6H39 - chains Q and R of the 28 polymer chains in the assembly; structure by X-ray diffraction, 2.50 A resolution.

[Chain Q]
Name: Proteasome subunit alpha type-4
From: Saccharomyces cerevisiae (strain ATCC 204508 / S288c)
Notes: EC 3.4.25.1
UniProtKB: P40303 (PSA4_YEAST); residues -1 to 252 here correspond to UniProt positions 1-254 (UniProt number = residue number + 2)
Sequence (254 residues; each row starts with the number of its first residue; numbers below 1 keep their minus sign (Met-1 is residue -1)):
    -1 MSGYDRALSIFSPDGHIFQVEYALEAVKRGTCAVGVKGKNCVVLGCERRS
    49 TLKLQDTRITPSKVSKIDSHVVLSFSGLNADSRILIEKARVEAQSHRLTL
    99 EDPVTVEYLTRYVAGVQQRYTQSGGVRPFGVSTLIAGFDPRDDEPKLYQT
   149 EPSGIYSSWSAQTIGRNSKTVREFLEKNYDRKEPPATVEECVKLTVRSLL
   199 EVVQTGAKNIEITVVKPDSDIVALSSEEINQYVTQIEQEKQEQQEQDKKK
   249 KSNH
Not modelled in the structure: -1 to 0, 241-252
Curated features (UniProtKB/Swiss-Prot):
  - modified residue: Thr58 (Phosphothreonine)

[Chain R]
Name: Proteasome subunit alpha type-5
From: Saccharomyces cerevisiae (strain ATCC 204508 / S288c)
Notes: EC 3.4.25.1
UniProtKB: P32379 (PSA5_YEAST); residues -7 to 252 here correspond to UniProt positions 1-260 (UniProt number = residue number + 8)
Sequence (260 residues; each row starts with the number of its first residue; numbers below 1 keep their minus sign (Met-7 is residue -7)):
    -7 MFLTRSEYDRGVSTFSPEGRLFQVEYSLEAIKLGSTAIGIATKEGVVLGV
    43 EKRATSPLLESDSIEKIVEIDRHIGCAMSGLTADARSMIEHARTAAVTHN
    93 LYYDEDINVESLTQSVCDLALRFGEGASGEERLMSRPFGVALLIAGHDAD
   143 DGYQLFHAEPSGTFYRYNAKAIGSGSEGAQAELLNEWHSSLTLKEAELLV
   193 LKILKQVMEEKLDENNAQLSCITKQDGFKIYDNEKTAELIKELKEKEAAE
   243 SPEEADVEMS
Not modelled in the structure: -7 to 0, 118-124, 243-252

[Chain Q / chain R interface]
Pairs across the interface (62):
  Asp3(Q) - Glu117(R)
  Arg4(Q) - Asp1(R)
  Arg4(Q) - Glu117(R)
  Ala5(Q) - Val4(R)  hydrophobic
  Ala5(Q) - Glu117(R)
  Ala5(Q) - Ser127(R)
  Ser7(Q) - Ser127(R)
  Ser7(Q) - Arg128(R)
  Ile8(Q) - Gln15(R)
  Phe9(Q) - Gln15(R)
  Phe9(Q) - Tyr18(R)  hydrophobic
  Phe9(Q) - Ser19(R)
  Phe9(Q) - Ala22(R)  hydrophobic
  Phe9(Q) - Leu73(R)  hydrophobic
  Phe9(Q) - Arg128(R)
  Phe9(Q) - Pro129(R)
  Phe9(Q) - Gly131(R)
  Ser10(Q) - Tyr18(R)
  Pro11(Q) - Tyr18(R)  hydrophobic
  Pro11(Q) - Glu21(R)
  Asp12(Q) - Glu21(R)
  Gly13(Q) - Tyr18(R)
  Gly13(Q) - Glu21(R)
  Gly13(Q) - Ala22(R)
  His14(Q) - Leu25(R)
  Ile15(Q) - Leu73(R)  hydrophobic
  Ile15(Q) - Arg128(R)
  Lys35(Q) - Glu52(R)  salt bridge
  Gln116(Q) - Ala75(R)
  Gln116(Q) - Asp76(R)
  Thr119(Q) - Arg128(R)  hydrogen bond (backbone-side chain)
  Gln120(Q) - Met126(R)
  Gln120(Q) - Ser127(R)  hydrogen bond (backbone-backbone)
  Gln120(Q) - Arg128(R)
  Gln120(Q) - Phe130(R)
  Ser121(Q) - Ser127(R)
  Gly122(Q) - Ser127(R)
  Ser151(Q) - Ala75(R)
  Gly152(Q) - Ala75(R)
  Ile153(Q) - Thr74(R)
  Ile153(Q) - Ala75(R)
  Ser155(Q) - Leu51(R)
  Ser155(Q) - Ser55(R)
  Ser156(Q) - Leu51(R)
  Ser156(Q) - Glu52(R)  hydrogen bond (backbone-backbone)
  Ser156(Q) - Ser55(R)  hydrogen bond (backbone-side chain)
  Trp157(Q) - Thr47(R)
  Trp157(Q) - Ser48(R)
  Trp157(Q) - Leu50(R)
  Trp157(Q) - Leu51(R)
  Ser158(Q) - Leu50(R)  hydrogen bond (backbone-backbone)
  Ser158(Q) - Glu52(R)  hydrogen bond
  Ala159(Q) - Leu50(R)
  Leu173(Q) - Leu50(R)  hydrophobic
  Glu174(Q) - Ser48(R)  hydrogen bond
  Glu174(Q) - Pro49(R)
  Glu174(Q) - Leu50(R)
  Tyr177(Q) - Leu50(R)  hydrophobic
  Arg179(Q) - Pro49(R)  hydrogen bond (side chain-backbone)
  Arg179(Q) - Leu50(R)
  Arg179(Q) - Leu51(R)  hydrogen bond (side chain-backbone)
  Arg179(Q) - Glu52(R)
Interface residues without a listed pair, chain Q (31 interface residues in all): Arg170
Interface residues without a listed pair, chain R (27 interface residues in all): Ser53

[In short]
The interface between chain Q and chain R involves 31 residues on one side and 27 on the other; the contacts
include 9 hydrogen bonds and 1 salt bridge. Polar pairs include Lys35(Q)-Glu52(R), Thr119(Q)-Arg128(R) and
Ser156(Q)-Ser55(R).
Here chain Q is Proteasome subunit alpha type-4 and chain R is Proteasome subunit alpha type-5, both from
Saccharomyces cerevisiae (strain ATCC 204508 / S288c). Entry 6H39 (Yeast 20S proteasome in complex with the
peptidic non-covalent binding inhibitor RTS-V5) was determined by X-ray diffraction together with 6CW8 from
the same study.
